Entry 8KD3 (electron microscopy, 2.90 A resolution); this record covers chains Q and Y of the 16 polymer chains in the assembly.

# Chain Q
Protein: Histone H2A
Organism: Xenopus laevis
UniProtKB: Q6AZJ8 (Q6AZJ8_XENLA); residues 1-129 here correspond to UniProt positions 2-130 (UniProt number = residue number + 1)
Amino-acid sequence (129 residues; each row starts with the number of its first residue):
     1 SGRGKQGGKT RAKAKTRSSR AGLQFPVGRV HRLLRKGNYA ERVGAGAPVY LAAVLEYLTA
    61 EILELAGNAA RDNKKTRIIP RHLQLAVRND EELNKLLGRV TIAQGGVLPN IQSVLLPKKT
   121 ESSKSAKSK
Not modelled in the structure: 1-10, 118-129

# Chain Y
Molecule: 187bp DNA
Sequence (187 nucleotides; numbered -93 to 93; the number before each row is that of its first residue; numbers below 1 keep their minus sign (DG-93 is residue -93)):
   -93 GGACCCTATA CGCGGCCGCC CTGGAGAATC CCGGTGCCGA GGCCGCTCAA TTGGTCGTAG
   -33 ACAGCTCTAG CACCGCTTAA ACGCACGTAC GCGCTGTCCC CCGCGTTTTA ACCGCCAAGG
    27 GGATTACTCC CTAGTCTCCA GGCACGTGTC AGATATATAC ATCCTGTTCT AGAGCGGCCG
    87 CCACCGC
Not modelled in the structure: -93 to -76, 89-93

# Chain Q / chain Y interface
Pairs across the interface (17):
  Arg11(Q) with DT-43(Y), hydrogen bond to the base; DT-42(Y), hydrogen bond to the sugar
  Ala12(Q) with DT-42(Y), phosphate contact; DG-41(Y), phosphate contact
  Lys13(Q) with DT-42(Y), phosphate contact
  Ala14(Q) with DT-43(Y), phosphate contact; DT-42(Y), phosphate contact
  Lys15(Q) with DT-43(Y), hydrogen bond to the phosphate; DT-42(Y), hydrogen bond to the phosphate
  Thr16(Q) with DT-43(Y), hydrogen bond to the phosphate
  Arg17(Q) with DT-43(Y), hydrogen bond to the phosphate
  Gly28(Q) with DT-43(Y), phosphate contact
  Arg29(Q) with DA-44(Y), salt bridge to the phosphate
  Arg32(Q) with DA-45(Y), phosphate contact; DA-44(Y), salt bridge to the phosphate
  Arg42(Q) with DA-35(Y), sugar contact
  Arg77(Q) with DA-54(Y), sugar contact
Other interface residues (no listed pair), chain Q (13 interface residues in all): Glu41
Other interface residues (no listed pair), chain Y (8 interface residues in all): DG-37

# Overview
13 residues of chain Q face 8 of chain Y across their interface, with 6 hydrogen bonds and 2 salt bridges.
Polar pairs include Arg11(Q)-DT-43(Y), Arg11(Q)-DT-42(Y) and Lys15(Q)-DT-43(Y).
Here chain Q is Histone H2A (Xenopus laevis) and chain Y is 187bp DNA. Entry 8KD3 (Rpd3S in complex with
nucleosome with H3K36MLA modification, H3K9Q mutation and 187bp DNA) was determined by electron microscopy
together with 8KC7, 8KD2, 8KD4, 8KD5, 8KD6 and 8KD7 from the same study.
